3L70 - chains A and E of the 20 polymer chains in the assembly; structure by X-ray diffraction, 2.75 A resolution.

# Chain A
Name: Mitochondrial ubiquinol-cytochrome-c reductase complex core protein i
Source organism: Gallus gallus
Notes: EC 1.10.2.2
UniProtKB: D0VX31 (D0VX31_CHICK); residue numbers follow UniProt; this construct covers 1-446
Sequence (446 residues; row label = number of the first residue in the row):
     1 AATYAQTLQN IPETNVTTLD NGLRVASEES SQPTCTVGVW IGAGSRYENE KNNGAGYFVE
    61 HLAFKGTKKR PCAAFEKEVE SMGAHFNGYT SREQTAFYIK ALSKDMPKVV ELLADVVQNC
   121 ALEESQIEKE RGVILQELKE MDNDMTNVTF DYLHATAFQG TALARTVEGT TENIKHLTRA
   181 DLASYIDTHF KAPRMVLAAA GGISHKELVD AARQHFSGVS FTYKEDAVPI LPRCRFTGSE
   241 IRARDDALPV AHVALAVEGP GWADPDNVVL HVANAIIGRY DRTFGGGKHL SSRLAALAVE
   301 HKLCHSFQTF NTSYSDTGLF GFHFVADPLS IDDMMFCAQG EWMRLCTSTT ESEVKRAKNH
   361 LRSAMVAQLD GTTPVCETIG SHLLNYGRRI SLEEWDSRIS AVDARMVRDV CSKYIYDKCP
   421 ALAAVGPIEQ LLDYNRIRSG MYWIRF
Unresolved in the structure: 445-446

# Chain E
Name: Cytochrome b-c1 complex subunit Rieske, mitochondrial
Source organism: Gallus gallus
Notes: EC 1.10.2.2
UniProtKB: Q5ZLR5 (UCRI_CHICK); residues 1-196 here correspond to UniProt positions 77-272 (UniProt number = residue number + 76)
Sequence (196 residues; each row starts with the number of its first residue):
     1 VHNDVTVPDF SAYRREDVMD ATTSSQTSSE DRKGFSYLVT ATACVATAYA AKNVVTQFIS
    61 SLSASADVLA LSKIEIKLSD IPEGKNVAFK WRGKPLFVRH RTQAEINQEA EVDVSKLRDP
   121 QHDLDRVKKP EWVILVGVCT HLGCVPIANS GDFGGYYCPC HGSHYDASGR IRKGPAPYNL
   181 EVPTYQFVGD DLVVVG
UniProt features mapped onto this chain:
  - binding site ([2Fe-2S] cluster): Cys139, His141, Leu142, Cys158, His161, Ser163
Disulfide bonds: Cys144-Cys160
Bound ions: 2Fe-2S cluster Fe: Cys139, His141, Cys158, His161
Residues lining bound ligands: 2Fe-2S cluster (FES): Cys139, His141, Leu142, Gly143, Cys144, Cys158, Cys160, His161, Gly162, Ser163, Pro175

# Interface between chain A and chain E
Contacting residue pairs (40; chain A residue first):
  Leu138(A) - Val1(E)
  Leu138(A) - Asn3(E)
  Asp142(A) - Val1(E)
  Asp142(A) - His2(E)  salt bridge
  Val148(A) - His2(E)
  Asp151(A) - His2(E)  salt bridge
  Tyr152(A) - His2(E)
  Tyr152(A) - Val5(E)
  Ala155(A) - Val7(E)
  Thr156(A) - Val7(E)
  Gln159(A) - Val7(E)
  Gln159(A) - Phe10(E)
  Gln159(A) - Arg14(E)  hydrogen bond
  Gly160(A) - Ala21(E)
  Thr161(A) - Ala21(E)
  Thr166(A) - Asn3(E)  hydrogen bond
  Glu168(A) - Asn3(E)
  Gly169(A) - Asn3(E)
  Thr170(A) - Asp4(E)
  Thr171(A) - Val1(E)
  Thr171(A) - Asp4(E)  hydrogen bond
  Arg233(A) - Ala21(E)
  Arg233(A) - Thr22(E)
  Arg233(A) - Ser24(E)
  Arg235(A) - Arg14(E)
  Arg235(A) - Val18(E)  hydrogen bond (side chain-backbone)
  Arg235(A) - Met19(E)
  Arg235(A) - Asp20(E)
  Arg235(A) - Ala21(E)  hydrogen bond (backbone-backbone)
  Arg235(A) - Thr23(E)
  Arg235(A) - Ser25(E)
  Phe236(A) - Ser25(E)  hydrogen bond (backbone-side chain)
  Phe236(A) - Gln26(E)
  Thr237(A) - Arg14(E)  hydrogen bond
  Glu258(A) - Gln26(E)  hydrogen bond
  Asp417(A) - Lys33(E)  hydrogen bond (backbone-side chain)
  Asp417(A) - Tyr37(E)  hydrogen bond
  Lys418(A) - Gln26(E)  hydrogen bond
  Arg438(A) - Lys33(E)
  Arg438(A) - Tyr37(E)
Interface residues without a listed pair, chain A (28 interface residues in all): Lys139, Met141, Asn147, Cys234, Tyr442
Interface residues without a listed pair, chain E (20 interface residues in all): Ser29

# Overview
The interface between chain A and chain E involves 28 residues on one side and 20 on the other, with 11
hydrogen bonds and 2 salt bridges. Polar pairs include Asp142(A)-His2(E), Asp151(A)-His2(E) and
Gln159(A)-Arg14(E). Chain E binds 2Fe-2S cluster.
Here chain A is Mitochondrial ubiquinol-cytochrome-c reductase complex core protein i and chain E is
Cytochrome b-c1 complex subunit Rieske, mitochondrial, both from Gallus gallus. Entry 3L70 (Cytochrome BC1
complex from chicken with trifloxystrobin bound) was determined by X-ray diffraction.
